PDB entry 8JUZ | electron microscopy, 4.29 A resolution (low resolution: residue-level contacts below are approximate; hydrogen-bond / salt-bridge calls are withheld) | chains E and F of the 6 polymer chains in the assembly

Chain E:
Molecule: ATPase family AAA domain-containing protein 2
Source organism: Homo sapiens
Notes: EC 3.6.1.-
UniProt: Q6PL18 (ATAD2_HUMAN); the construct lacks a stretch of the UniProt sequence and is renumbered around it, so the offset changes along the chain: 403-945 = UniProt 403-945; 1103-1140 = UniProt 946-983; 1141-1320 = UniProt 1118-1297; 1321-1390 = UniProt 1321-1390
Sequence (831 residues; row label = number of the first residue in the row; note: 157 numbers in that range are skipped by the numbering (no residue carries them; nothing is unmodelled there)):
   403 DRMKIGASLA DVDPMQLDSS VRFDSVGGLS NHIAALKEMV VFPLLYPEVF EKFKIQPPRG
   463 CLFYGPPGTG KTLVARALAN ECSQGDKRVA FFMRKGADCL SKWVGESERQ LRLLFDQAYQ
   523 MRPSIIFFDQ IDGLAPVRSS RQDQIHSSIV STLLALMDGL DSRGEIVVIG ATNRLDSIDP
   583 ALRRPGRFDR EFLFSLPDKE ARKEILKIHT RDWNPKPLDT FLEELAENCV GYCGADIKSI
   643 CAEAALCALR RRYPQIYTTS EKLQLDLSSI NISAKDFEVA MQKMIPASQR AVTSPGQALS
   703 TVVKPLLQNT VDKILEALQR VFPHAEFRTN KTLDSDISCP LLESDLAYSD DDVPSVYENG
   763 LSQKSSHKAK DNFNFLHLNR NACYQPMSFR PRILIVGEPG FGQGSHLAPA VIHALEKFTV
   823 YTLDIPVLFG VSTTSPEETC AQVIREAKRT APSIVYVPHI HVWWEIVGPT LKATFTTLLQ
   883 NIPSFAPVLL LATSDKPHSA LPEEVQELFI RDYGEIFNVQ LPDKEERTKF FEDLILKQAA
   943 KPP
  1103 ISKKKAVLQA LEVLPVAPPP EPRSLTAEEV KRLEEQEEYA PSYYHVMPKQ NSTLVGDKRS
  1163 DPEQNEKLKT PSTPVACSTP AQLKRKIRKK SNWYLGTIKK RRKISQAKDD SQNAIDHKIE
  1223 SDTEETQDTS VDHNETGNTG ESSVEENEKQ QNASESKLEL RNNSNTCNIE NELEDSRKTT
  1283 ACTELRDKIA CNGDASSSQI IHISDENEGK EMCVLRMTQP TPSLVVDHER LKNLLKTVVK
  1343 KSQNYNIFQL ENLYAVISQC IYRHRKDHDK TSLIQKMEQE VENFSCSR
Disordered / not traced: 403-421, 729-785, 1103-1329
Construct notes: engineered mutation Q532 (Glu in Q6PL18)
Curated features (UniProtKB/Swiss-Prot):
  - binding site (ATP): G467 to T474
  - modified residue: S410 (Phosphoserine), S746 (Phosphoserine), S751 (Phosphoserine), S1162 (Phosphoserine), T1172 (Phosphothreonine), T1175 (Phosphothreonine), T1199 (Phosphothreonine), S1223 (Phosphoserine), S1256 (Phosphoserine), S1258 (Phosphoserine), S1266 (Phosphoserine), T1323 (Phosphothreonine)
  - cross-link (Glycyl lysine isopeptide (Lys-Gly)): K1151 (interchain with G-Cter in SUMO2), K1171 (interchain with G-Cter in SUMO2), K1259 (interchain with G-Cter in SUMO2)
Reported in the primary citation:
  - mutagenesis - E532Q: increased stability
  - mutagenesis - D415A/E532Q/R540A: decreased stability

Chain F:
Molecule: ATPase family AAA domain-containing protein 2
Source organism: Homo sapiens
Notes: EC 3.6.1.-
UniProt: Q6PL18 (ATAD2_HUMAN); the construct lacks a stretch of the UniProt sequence and is renumbered around it, so the offset changes along the chain: 403-944 = UniProt 403-944; 1102-1140 = UniProt 945-983; 1141-1320 = UniProt 1118-1297; 1321-1390 = UniProt 1321-1390
Sequence (831 residues; row label = number of the first residue in the row; note: 157 numbers in that range are skipped by the numbering (no residue carries them; nothing is unmodelled there)):
   403 DRMKIGASLA DVDPMQLDSS VRFDSVGGLS NHIAALKEMV VFPLLYPEVF EKFKIQPPRG
   463 CLFYGPPGTG KTLVARALAN ECSQGDKRVA FFMRKGADCL SKWVGESERQ LRLLFDQAYQ
   523 MRPSIIFFDQ IDGLAPVRSS RQDQIHSSIV STLLALMDGL DSRGEIVVIG ATNRLDSIDP
   583 ALRRPGRFDR EFLFSLPDKE ARKEILKIHT RDWNPKPLDT FLEELAENCV GYCGADIKSI
   643 CAEAALCALR RRYPQIYTTS EKLQLDLSSI NISAKDFEVA MQKMIPASQR AVTSPGQALS
   703 TVVKPLLQNT VDKILEALQR VFPHAEFRTN KTLDSDISCP LLESDLAYSD DDVPSVYENG
   763 LSQKSSHKAK DNFNFLHLNR NACYQPMSFR PRILIVGEPG FGQGSHLAPA VIHALEKFTV
   823 YTLDIPVLFG VSTTSPEETC AQVIREAKRT APSIVYVPHI HVWWEIVGPT LKATFTTLLQ
   883 NIPSFAPVLL LATSDKPHSA LPEEVQELFI RDYGEIFNVQ LPDKEERTKF FEDLILKQAA
   943 KP
  1102 PISKKKAVLQ ALEVLPVAPP PEPRSLTAEE VKRLEEQEEY APSYYHVMPK QNSTLVGDKR
  1162 SDPEQNEKLK TPSTPVACST PAQLKRKIRK KSNWYLGTIK KRRKISQAKD DSQNAIDHKI
  1222 ESDTEETQDT SVDHNETGNT GESSVEENEK QQNASESKLE LRNNSNTCNI ENELEDSRKT
  1282 TACTELRDKI ACNGDASSSQ IIHISDENEG KEMCVLRMTQ PTPSLVVDHE RLKNLLKTVV
  1342 KKSQNYNIFQ LENLYAVISQ CIYRHRKDHD KTSLIQKMEQ EVENFSCSR
Disordered / not traced: 403-421, 599-600, 689-695, 728-782, 1102-1330, 1390
Construct notes: engineered mutation Q532 (Glu in Q6PL18)
Curated features (UniProtKB/Swiss-Prot):
  - binding site (ATP): G467 to T474
  - modified residue: S410 (Phosphoserine), S746 (Phosphoserine), S751 (Phosphoserine), S1162 (Phosphoserine), T1172 (Phosphothreonine), T1175 (Phosphothreonine), T1199 (Phosphothreonine), S1223 (Phosphoserine), S1256 (Phosphoserine), S1258 (Phosphoserine), S1266 (Phosphoserine), T1323 (Phosphothreonine)
  - cross-link (Glycyl lysine isopeptide (Lys-Gly)): K1151 (interchain with G-Cter in SUMO2), K1171 (interchain with G-Cter in SUMO2), K1259 (interchain with G-Cter in SUMO2)
Reported in the primary citation:
  - mutagenesis - E532Q: increased stability
  - mutagenesis - D415A/E532Q/R540A: decreased stability

How chain E and chain F interact:
Residue-residue contacts - 29 pairs, chain E then chain F:
  E440(E) with Y659(F)
  F444(E) with Y659(F)
  L447(E) with E663(F)
  Y448(E) with E663(F)
  E450(E) with K664(F)
  K454(E) with L669(F)
  F455(E) with L669(F)
  E510(E) with K504(F)
  R540(E) with D534(F)
  Q546(E) with Q544(F); D545(F)
  R722(E) with R1365(F)
  P725(E) with Q1361(F)
  Y786(E) with Y1364(F); R1367(F)
  Q787(E) with Q684(F); Y1364(F)
  P788(E) with Y1364(F)
  M789(E) with Q1361(F)
  F791(E) with E1353(F); N1354(F); A1357(F)
  E840(E) with G832(F); V833(F); S834(F)
  T876(E) with I827(F)
  D914(E) with S1387(F); C1388(F)
  Y915(E) with N1354(F)
Interface residues without a listed pair, chain E (30 interface residues in all): A436, V451, S542, R792, E839, T872, A875, L880, S886
Interface residues without a listed pair, chain F (34 interface residues in all): V539, R543, T661, S662, S670, I672, H808, P828, F831, I868, F1350, S1360

Overview:
Chain E and chain F form an interface of 30 and 34 residues respectively. Curated annotation (UniProt) lists 8
ATP-binding residues on chain E; 8 ATP-binding residues on chain F. From the paper: E532Q of chain E increases
stability; D415A/E532Q/R540A of chain E reduce stability; 4 substitutions were tested in all.
Both chains are ATPase family AAA domain-containing protein 2 (Homo sapiens). Entry 8JUZ (Human ATAD2 Walker B
mutant-H3/H4K5Q complex, ATP state (Class III)) was determined by electron microscopy (same publication as
8H3H, 8JUW and 8JUY).
